Entry 6O18 (X-ray diffraction, 2.55 A resolution); this record covers chains A and C.

[Chain A (and C)]
Name: AlfC
From: Lactobacillus casei
Notes: chain C of this document is another copy of the same molecule, construct and numbering; everything in this record applies to it too
UniProt: K0NB39 (K0NB39_LACCA); residue numbers follow UniProt; this construct covers 1-344
Amino-acid sequence (345 residues; row label = number of the first residue in the row):
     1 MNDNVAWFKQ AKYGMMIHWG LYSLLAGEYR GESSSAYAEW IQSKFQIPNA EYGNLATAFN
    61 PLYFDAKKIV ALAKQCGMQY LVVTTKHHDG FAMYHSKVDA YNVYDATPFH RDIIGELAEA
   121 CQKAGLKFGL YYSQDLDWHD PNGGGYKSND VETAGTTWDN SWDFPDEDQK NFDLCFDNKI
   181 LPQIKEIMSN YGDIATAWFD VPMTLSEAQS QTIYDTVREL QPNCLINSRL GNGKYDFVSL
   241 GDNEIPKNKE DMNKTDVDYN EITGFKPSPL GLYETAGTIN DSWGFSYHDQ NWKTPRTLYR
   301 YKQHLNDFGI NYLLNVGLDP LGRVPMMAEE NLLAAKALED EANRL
Not modelled in the structure: 248-263 (chain C: 1, 248-265)
Differences from the reference sequence: expression tag (345)
From the paper describing this entry:
  - catalytic residues: Asp242 (proposed by the authors, not directly observed)
  - conformationally variable residues (order/disorder transition): Lys247 to Lys266
  - mutagenesis - Y37A, D242A, N243A (103-fold), E244A, E274A, W283A: decreased catalytic activity
  - mutagenesis - D200A (>108-fold), R229A, N243A/E274A: abolished catalytic activity
  - mutagenesis - E39A (10-fold), F237A, E261A (3-fold): increased catalytic activity
  - mutagenesis - N253A: unchanged catalytic activity

[How chain A and chain C interact]
Residue-residue contacts - 45 pairs, chain A then chain C:
  Leu24(A) - Leu321(C)
  Leu25(A) - Tyr63(C)  hydrophobic
  Leu25(A) - Arg323(C)  hydrogen bond (backbone-side chain)
  Glu28(A) - Arg323(C)  hydrogen bond (backbone-side chain)
  Glu28(A) - Pro325(C)
  Glu28(A) - Met326(C)  hydrogen bond (side chain-backbone)
  Tyr29(A) - Tyr63(C)
  Arg30(A) - Tyr63(C)
  Arg30(A) - Lys68(C)
  Gly31(A) - Met326(C)
  Glu32(A) - Met326(C)
  Ser33(A) - Met326(C)  hydrogen bond (backbone-side chain)
  Glu51(A) - Tyr63(C)  hydrogen bond
  Asn54(A) - Leu62(C)
  Thr57(A) - Asn60(C)  hydrogen bond (backbone-side chain)
  Ala58(A) - Asn60(C)
  Ala58(A) - Leu62(C)  hydrophobic
  Asn60(A) - Thr57(C)  hydrogen bond (side chain-backbone)
  Asn60(A) - Ala58(C)
  Leu62(A) - Asn54(C)
  Leu62(A) - Leu55(C)  hydrophobic
  Leu62(A) - Thr57(C)
  Leu62(A) - Ala58(C)  hydrophobic
  Tyr63(A) - Tyr29(C)
  Tyr63(A) - Arg30(C)
  Tyr63(A) - Glu51(C)  hydrogen bond
  Phe285(A) - Tyr287(C)
  Tyr287(A) - Phe285(C)
  Tyr287(A) - Tyr287(C)  hydrophobic
  Tyr287(A) - Gln290(C)  hydrogen bond (backbone-side chain)
  Tyr287(A) - Pro320(C)
  His288(A) - Met326(C)
  Gln290(A) - Tyr287(C)  hydrogen bond (side chain-backbone)
  Gln290(A) - Gln290(C)
  Leu321(A) - Leu24(C)
  Arg323(A) - Leu25(C)  hydrogen bond (side chain-backbone)
  Arg323(A) - Glu28(C)  hydrogen bond (side chain-backbone)
  Pro325(A) - Glu28(C)
  Pro325(A) - Tyr287(C)
  Met326(A) - Glu28(C)  hydrogen bond (backbone-side chain)
  Met326(A) - Gly31(C)
  Met326(A) - Glu32(C)
  Met326(A) - Ser33(C)
  Met326(A) - Tyr287(C)
  Met326(A) - His288(C)
Interface residues without a listed pair, chain A (28 interface residues in all): Leu55, Lys68, Asp319, Val324, Glu329
Interface residues without a listed pair, chain C (29 interface residues in all): Asp319, Val324, Glu329

[Overview]
28 residues of chain A face 29 of chain C across their interface; the contacts include 13 hydrogen bonds.
Polar pairs include Leu25(A)-Arg323(C), Glu28(A)-Arg323(C) and Glu28(A)-Met326(C). The paper reports the
catalytic residue Asp242(A); Y37A, D242A and N243A of chain A, among others, reduce catalytic activity; 13
substitutions were tested in all.
Both chains are AlfC (Lactobacillus casei). Entry 6O18 (Unliganded alpha-L-fucosidase AlfC from Lactobacillus
casei) was determined by X-ray diffraction (same publication as 6OHE, 6O1I, 6O1J, 6O1A and 6O1C).
